PDB entry 5HZU | X-ray diffraction, 1.89 A resolution | chain A

Chain A:
Molecule: Fluorescent protein Dronpa
From: Echinophyllia sp. SC22
Reference sequence: Q5TLG6 (Q5TLG6_9CNID); aligned to UniProt positions 2-218 over residues 2-218
Chain sequence (215 residues; numbered 2 to 218; 2 numbers in that range are skipped by the numbering (no residue carries them; nothing is unmodelled there); the number before each row is that of its first residue):
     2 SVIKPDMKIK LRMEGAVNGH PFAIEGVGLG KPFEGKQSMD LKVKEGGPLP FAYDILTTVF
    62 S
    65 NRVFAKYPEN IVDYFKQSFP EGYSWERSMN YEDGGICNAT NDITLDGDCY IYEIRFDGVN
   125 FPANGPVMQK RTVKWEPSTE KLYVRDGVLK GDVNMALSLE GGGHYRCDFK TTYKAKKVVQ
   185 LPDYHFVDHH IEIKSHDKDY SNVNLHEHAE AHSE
Not modelled in the structure: 2, 218
Sequence notes: chromophore (62)
Modified positions: Ser62 (chromophore; GYS)
Covalent attachments: covalent link Ser62-Asn65
Ion coordination: Ni2+ site 1: His194, His212; Ni2+ site 2 near His200 (its only coordinating residue here)

In short:
His194 and His212 form the Ni2+ site 1.
Chain A is Fluorescent protein Dronpa (Echinophyllia sp. SC22); the structure, Crystal structure of
Dronpa-Ni2+, was determined by X-ray diffraction together with 5HZS and 5HZT from the same study.
